PDB entry 7LO4 | X-ray diffraction, 2.46 A resolution | chains A and B

[Chain A]
Protein: Processed angiotensin-converting enzyme 2
Organism: Homo sapiens
UniProt: Q9BYF1 (ACE2_HUMAN); residues 19-614 here = UniProt positions 19-614
Amino-acid sequence (596 residues; row label = number of the first residue in the row):
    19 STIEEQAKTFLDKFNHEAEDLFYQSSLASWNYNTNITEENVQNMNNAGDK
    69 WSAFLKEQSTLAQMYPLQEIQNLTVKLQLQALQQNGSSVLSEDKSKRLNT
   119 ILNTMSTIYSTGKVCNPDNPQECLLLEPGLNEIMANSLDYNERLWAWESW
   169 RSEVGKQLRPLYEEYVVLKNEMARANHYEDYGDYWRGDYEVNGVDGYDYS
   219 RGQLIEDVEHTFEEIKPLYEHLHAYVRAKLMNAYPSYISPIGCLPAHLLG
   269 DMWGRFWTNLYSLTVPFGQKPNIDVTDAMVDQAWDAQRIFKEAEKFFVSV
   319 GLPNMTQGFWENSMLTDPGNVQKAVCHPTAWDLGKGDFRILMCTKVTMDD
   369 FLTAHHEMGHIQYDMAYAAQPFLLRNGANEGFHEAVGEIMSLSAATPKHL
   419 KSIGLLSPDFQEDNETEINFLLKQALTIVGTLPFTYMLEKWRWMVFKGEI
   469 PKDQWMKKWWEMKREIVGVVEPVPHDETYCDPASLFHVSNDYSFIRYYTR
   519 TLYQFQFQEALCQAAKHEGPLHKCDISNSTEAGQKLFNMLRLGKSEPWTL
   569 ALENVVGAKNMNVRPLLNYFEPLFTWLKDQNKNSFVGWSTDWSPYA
Curated features (UniProtKB/Swiss-Prot):
  - region (Interaction with SARS-CoV spike glycoprotein): Asp-30 to Tyr-41, Met-82 to Pro-84, Lys-353 to Arg-357
  - active site: Glu-375 (Proton acceptor), His-505 (Proton donor)
  - binding site (chloride): Arg-169, Trp-477, Lys-481
  - binding site (substrate): Arg-273, His-345, Pro-346, Tyr-515
  - binding site (Zn(2+)): His-374, His-378, Glu-402
  - glycosylation (N-linked (GlcNAc...) asparagine): Asn-53, Asn-90, Asn-103, Asn-322, Asn-432, Asn-546
  - mutagenesis: Ser-19 (S19P: Increases slightly the interaction with RBD domain of SARS-CoV-2 spike protein), Gln-24 to Lys-26 (Slightly inhibits interaction with SARS-CoV spike glycoprotein), Gln-24 (Q24T: Increases slightly the interaction with RBD domain of SARS-CoV-2 spike protein), Ala-25 (A25V: Increases slightly the interaction with RBD domain of SARS-CoV-2 spike protein), Thr-27 (T27Y: Increases slightly the interaction with RBD domain of SARS-CoV-2 spike protein. In sACE2.v2.2; increases interaction with RBD domain of SARS-CoV-2 spike protein ...), Leu-29 (L29F: Increases slightly the interaction with RBD domain of SARS-CoV-2 spike protein), Lys-31 (K31D: Abolishes interaction with SARS-CoV spike glycoprotein; K31Y: Increases slightly the interaction with RBD domain of SARS-CoV-2 spike protein), Asn-33 (N33D: Increases slightly the interaction with RBD domain of SARS-CoV-2 spike protein), His-34 (H34A: Increases slightly the interaction with RBD domain of SARS-CoV-2 spike protein), Glu-37 (E37A: No effect on interaction with SARS-CoV spike glycoprotein), Asp-38 (D38A: No effect on interaction with SARS-CoV spike glycoprotein), Leu-39 (L39R: Increases slightly the interaction with RBD domain of SARS-CoV-2 spike protein), 48 further mutagenesis entries in UniProt
Disulfide bonds: Cys-133/Cys-141, Cys-344/Cys-361, Cys-530/Cys-542
Covalently attached groups: N-acetylglucosamine (NAG) linked to Asn-53, Asn-90, Asn-546; glycan linked to Asn-103
Ion coordination: Zn2+: His-374, His-378, Glu-402
What the authors report for this chain:
  - Zn2+ coordination: His-374, His-378, Glu-402
  - post-translational modification sites: Asn-53, Asn-90, Asn-103, Asn-546

[Chain B]
Protein: Spike protein S1
Organism: Severe acute respiratory syndrome coronavirus 2
UniProt: P0DTC2 (SPIKE_SARS2); numbering as in UniProt (aligned over 333-530)
Amino-acid sequence (200 residues; row label = number of the first residue in the row):
   333 TNLCPFGEVFNATRFASVYAWNRKRISNCVADYSVLYNSASFSTFKCYGV
   383 SPTKLNDLCFTNVYADSFVIRGDEVRQIAPGQTGKIADYNYKLPDDFTGC
   433 VIAWNSNNLDSKVGGNYNYLYRLFRKSNLKPFERDISTEIYQAGSTPCNG
   483 VERFNCYFPLQSYGFQPTNGVGYQPYRVVVLSFELLHAPATVCGPKKSEN
Sequence notes: engineered mutation Arg-485 (Gly in P0DTC2); expression tag (531-532)
Curated features (UniProtKB/Swiss-Prot):
  - region: Arg-403 to Asp-405 (Integrin-binding motif), Asn-448 to Phe-456 (Immunodominant HLA epitope recognized by the CD8+)
  - glycosylation: Asn-343 (N-linked (GlcNAc...) (complex) asparagine)
  - natural variant: Gly-339 (G339D: In strain: Omicron/BA.1, Omicron/BA.2 and 4 more; G339H: In strain: Omicron/BA.2.75, Omicron/XBB.1.5 and 1 more), Arg-346 (R346K: In strain: Mu/B.1.621; R346T: In strain: Omicron/BQ.1.1, Omicron/XBB.1.5 and 1 more), Leu-368 (L368I: In strain: Omicron/XBB.1.5, Omicron/EG.5.1), Ser-371 (S371F: In strain: Omicron/BA.2, Omicron/BA.2.12.1 and 6 more; S371L: In strain: Omicron/BA.1), Ser-373 (S373P: In strain: Omicron/BA.1, Omicron/BA.2 and 7 more), Ser-375 (S375F: In strain: Omicron/BA.1, Omicron/BA.2 and 7 more), Thr-376 (T376A: In strain: Omicron/BA.2, Omicron/BA.2.12.1 and 5 more), Asp-405 (D405N: In strain: Omicron/BA.2, Omicron/BA.2.12.1 and 6 more), Arg-408 (R408S: In strain: Omicron/BA.2, Omicron/BA.2.12.1 and 6 more), Lys-417 (K417N: In strain: Beta/B.1.351, Omicron/BA.1 and 8 more; K417T: In strain: Gamma/P.1), Asn-440 (N440K: In strain: Omicron/BA.1, Omicron/BA.2 and 7 more), Lys-444 (K444T: In strain: Omicron/BQ.1.1), 16 further natural variant entries in UniProt
  - mutagenesis: Asn-343 (N343Q: Reduced viral infectivity), Leu-452 (L452R: Increased resistance to neutralizing antibodies. Decreases HLA binding to NF9 epitope. Increased binding affinity to human ACE2), Tyr-453 (Y453F: Decreased HLA binding to NF9 epitope. Increased binding affinity to human ACE2), Ala-475 (A475V: Increased resistance to neutralizing antibodies), Val-483 (V483A: Increased resistance to neutralizing antibodies), Glu-484 (E484D: Increased replication in human TMEM106B overexpressing cells), Phe-490 (F490L: Increased resistance to neutralizing antibodies and human covalescent sera neutralization), Gln-493 (Q493N: Reduced host ACE2-binding affinity in vitro; Q493Y: Reduced host ACE2-binding affinity in vitro), Asn-501 (N501T: Reduced host ACE2-binding affinity in vitro; N501Y: Increased binding affinity to human ACE2), His-519 (H519P: Increased resistance to human covalescent sera neutralization)
Disulfide bonds: Cys-336/Cys-361, Cys-379/Cys-432, Cys-391/Cys-525, Cys-480/Cys-488
Covalently attached groups: N-acetylglucosamine (NAG) linked to Asn-343
What the authors report for this chain:
  - post-translational modification sites: Asn-343
  - conformationally variable residues (loop rearrangement, side-chain flip): Cys-480 to Cys-488
  - contacts within the chain: Arg-485/Cys-488 (backbone contact)
  - mutagenesis - G485R: decreased binding to Processed angiotensin-converting enzyme 2 (chain A) (citing earlier work)

[Interface between chain A and chain B]
Pairs across the interface - 40 pairs, chain A then chain B:
  Ser-19(A) with Ala-475(B), hydrogen bond (side chain-backbone); Gly-476(B)
  Gln-24(A) with Ala-475(B); Gly-476(B); Asn-487(B), hydrogen bond
  Thr-27(A) with Phe-456(B); Ala-475(B); Tyr-489(B)
  Phe-28(A) with Tyr-489(B)
  Asp-30(A) with Lys-417(B), salt bridge; Phe-456(B)
  Lys-31(A) with Tyr-489(B); Gln-493(B), hydrogen bond
  His-34(A) with Tyr-453(B), hydrogen bond; Gln-493(B), hydrogen bond; Ser-494(B), hydrogen bond (side chain-backbone)
  Glu-35(A) with Gln-493(B), hydrogen bond
  Glu-37(A) with Tyr-505(B), hydrogen bond
  Asp-38(A) with Tyr-449(B), hydrogen bond; Gln-498(B), hydrogen bond
  Tyr-41(A) with Gln-498(B); Thr-500(B), hydrogen bond; Asn-501(B), hydrogen bond
  Gln-42(A) with Gly-446(B); Tyr-449(B), hydrogen bond; Gln-498(B)
  Tyr-83(A) with Asn-487(B), hydrogen bond; Tyr-489(B)
  Asn-330(A) with Thr-500(B)
  Lys-353(A) with Gly-496(B), hydrogen bond (side chain-backbone); Gln-498(B), hydrogen bond; Asn-501(B); Gly-502(B), hydrogen bond (backbone-backbone); Tyr-505(B)
  Gly-354(A) with Gly-502(B); Tyr-505(B)
  Asp-355(A) with Thr-500(B); Gly-502(B)
  Arg-357(A) with Thr-500(B)
  Arg-393(A) with Tyr-505(B)
Other interface residues (no listed pair), chain A (21 interface residues in all): Leu-45, Met-82
Other interface residues (no listed pair), chain B (20 interface residues in all): Leu-455, Tyr-473, Phe-486

[Overview]
21 residues of chain A face 20 of chain B across their interface, with 17 hydrogen bonds and 1 salt bridge.
Polar contacts include Asp-30(A)/Lys-417(B), Ser-19(A)/Ala-475(B) and Gln-24(A)/Asn-487(B). From the paper:
G485R of chain B reduces binding to Processed angiotensin-converting enzyme 2 (chain A); Zn2+ coordination by
His-374(A), His-378(A) and Glu-402(A).
Chain A is Processed angiotensin-converting enzyme 2 (Homo sapiens) and chain B is Spike protein S1 (Severe
acute respiratory syndrome coronavirus 2); the structure, SARS-CoV-2 spike receptor-binding domain with a
G485R mutation in complex with human ACE2, was determined by X-ray diffraction.
